Entry 8VVN (electron microscopy, 2.20 A resolution); this record covers chains A and C of the 7 polymer chains in the assembly.

== Chain A ==
Protein: Chemotaxis protein MotB-related protein
Organism: Shewanella sp. ANA-3
UniProt: A0L1T5 (A0L1T5_SHESA); numbering as in UniProt (aligned over 1-243)
Chain sequence (282 residues; row label = number of the first residue in the row):
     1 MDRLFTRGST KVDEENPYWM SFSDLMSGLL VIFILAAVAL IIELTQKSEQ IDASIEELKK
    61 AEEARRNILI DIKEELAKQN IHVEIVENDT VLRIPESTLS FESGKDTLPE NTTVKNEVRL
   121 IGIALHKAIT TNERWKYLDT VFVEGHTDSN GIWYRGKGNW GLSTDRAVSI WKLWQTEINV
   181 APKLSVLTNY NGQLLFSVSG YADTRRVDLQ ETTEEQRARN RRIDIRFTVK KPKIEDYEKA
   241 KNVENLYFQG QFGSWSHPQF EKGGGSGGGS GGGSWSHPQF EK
Unresolved in the structure: 1-10, 237-282
Sequence notes: expression tag (244-282)

== Chain C ==
Protein: MotA/TolQ/ExbB proton channel domain-containing protein
Organism: Shewanella sp. ANA-3
UniProt: A0L1T4 (A0L1T4_SHESA); residue numbers follow UniProt; this construct covers 1-696
Chain sequence (696 residues; row label = number of the first residue in the row):
     1 MATERQIELS WLLPDFSHLS FHPQTGTALS SLFVAITLTV TLLFIAYLLY KSIDVVLKIN
    61 WLQKALEPLE RKDVAQKKEV LYQLAKSKSK GKSKGIGFLW MEFDETLVEV RKGDQIEIRN
   121 TLDAGHFFNT YTLANSVTEN RLIAAVPGFL TALGVIGTFM GLQLGLADLK LGAGVDVTTM
   181 QDGVAGVVNG AKIAFLTSVW GVALSVFFNF FEKLCEQFIR SKIRELEDKV DFLFPRVRPE
   241 EQLQIISENS SESRNVLQGL AEKIGEKMQE AMVTATQGIQ SSLESSLSKI MAPAINKLVD
   301 ETSQGNQKAL EGLLESFMDR FGQAGNLQRS ALDDVSNKVN QSVEAMQLTM SNFVEQLQKS
   361 QAESGDREKA LIADISHQVS KLSSQSEDIH QKLTSYVENQ IGKISSQMQI REEASAKRDS
   421 ELVNVIGQQV NELVNNSRRQ GELLTSFVET QLNNLTKSFD ERDKRSTELE TTRNNKIEKQ
   481 TEAIVKISNE LISTVEKSVS EQLAAVKHLV SQGETLQNSV NASVEAAAQA TQAMKESSIE
   541 LRVSADHMRV LSSHVNDAGN KLSGAIKSAV DSTADLANQN QISAQRIENA RESLMKDVSR
   601 FSELSDQIKA LITSASSTFT ELKSTQRDFI GNLKEEVESL SRKMTDMLEE YSQQANGQTA
   661 EHLKIWSQSV TDYSTQMNSA VKALSSVVDE MQVKLG
Unresolved in the structure: 1-3, 236-696

== How chain A and chain C interact ==
Residue-residue contacts (37; chain A residue first):
  Lys11(A) - Arg141(C)
  Val12(A) - Glu139(C)
  Val12(A) - Arg141(C)
  Val12(A) - Ala144(C)
  Asp13(A) - Ala144(C)
  Glu14(A) - Arg141(C)  salt bridge
  Asn16(A) - Gly148(C)
  Asn16(A) - Thr151(C)  hydrogen bond
  Tyr18(A) - Gly148(C)
  Tyr18(A) - Thr151(C)
  Tyr18(A) - Ala152(C)  hydrophobic
  Trp19(A) - Val202(C)  hydrophobic
  Ser21(A) - Phe159(C)
  Phe22(A) - Thr151(C)
  Phe22(A) - Val155(C)  hydrophobic
  Phe22(A) - Ser198(C)
  Phe22(A) - Val202(C)  hydrophobic
  Asp24(A) - Phe159(C)
  Leu25(A) - Thr158(C)
  Leu25(A) - Phe159(C)  hydrophobic
  Leu25(A) - Leu162(C)  hydrophobic
  Leu25(A) - Phe195(C)  hydrophobic
  Leu25(A) - Ser198(C)
  Met26(A) - Phe195(C)  hydrophobic
  Leu29(A) - Leu162(C)  hydrophobic
  Ile32(A) - Val187(C)  hydrophobic
  Ile32(A) - Val188(C)  hydrophobic
  Phe33(A) - Val188(C)  hydrophobic
  Leu35(A) - Val184(C)
  Ala36(A) - Val184(C)  hydrophobic
  Ala36(A) - Val188(C)  hydrophobic
  Ala39(A) - Met180(C)  hydrophobic
  Ala39(A) - Gln181(C)
  Ile42(A) - Val177(C)  hydrophobic
  Ile42(A) - Met180(C)  hydrophobic
  Glu43(A) - Gln181(C)
  Gln46(A) - Val177(C)
Also at the interface, not in a pair above, chain A (22 interface residues in all): Leu40
Also at the interface, not in a pair above, chain C (26 interface residues in all): Thr138, Asn140, Pro147, Asp176, Ala191, Ser205, Lys213
The authors on this interface:
  - interface residues, chain A: Asp24(A)

== Summary ==
Chain A and chain C form an interface of 22 and 26 residues respectively; the contacts include 1 hydrogen bond
and 1 salt bridge. Among the polar pairs are Glu14(A)-Arg141(C) and Asn16(A)-Thr151(C). The paper reports the
interface residue Asp24(A).
Here chain A is Chemotaxis protein MotB-related protein and chain C is MotA/TolQ/ExbB proton channel
domain-containing protein, both from Shewanella sp. ANA-3. Entry 8VVN (Cryo-EM structure of a type I ZorAB
complex from Shewanella sp. strain ANA-3) was determined by electron microscopy (same publication as 8VVI).
